5C2V - chains D and F of the 6 polymer chains in the assembly; structure by X-ray diffraction, 2.70 A resolution.

Chain D:
Name: Hydrazine synthase alpha subunit
Source organism: Candidatus Kuenenia stuttgartiensis
UniProt: Q1Q0T2 (Q1Q0T2_9BACT); numbering as in UniProt (aligned over 28-809)
Amino-acid sequence (782 residues; numbered 28 to 809; the number before each row is that of its first residue):
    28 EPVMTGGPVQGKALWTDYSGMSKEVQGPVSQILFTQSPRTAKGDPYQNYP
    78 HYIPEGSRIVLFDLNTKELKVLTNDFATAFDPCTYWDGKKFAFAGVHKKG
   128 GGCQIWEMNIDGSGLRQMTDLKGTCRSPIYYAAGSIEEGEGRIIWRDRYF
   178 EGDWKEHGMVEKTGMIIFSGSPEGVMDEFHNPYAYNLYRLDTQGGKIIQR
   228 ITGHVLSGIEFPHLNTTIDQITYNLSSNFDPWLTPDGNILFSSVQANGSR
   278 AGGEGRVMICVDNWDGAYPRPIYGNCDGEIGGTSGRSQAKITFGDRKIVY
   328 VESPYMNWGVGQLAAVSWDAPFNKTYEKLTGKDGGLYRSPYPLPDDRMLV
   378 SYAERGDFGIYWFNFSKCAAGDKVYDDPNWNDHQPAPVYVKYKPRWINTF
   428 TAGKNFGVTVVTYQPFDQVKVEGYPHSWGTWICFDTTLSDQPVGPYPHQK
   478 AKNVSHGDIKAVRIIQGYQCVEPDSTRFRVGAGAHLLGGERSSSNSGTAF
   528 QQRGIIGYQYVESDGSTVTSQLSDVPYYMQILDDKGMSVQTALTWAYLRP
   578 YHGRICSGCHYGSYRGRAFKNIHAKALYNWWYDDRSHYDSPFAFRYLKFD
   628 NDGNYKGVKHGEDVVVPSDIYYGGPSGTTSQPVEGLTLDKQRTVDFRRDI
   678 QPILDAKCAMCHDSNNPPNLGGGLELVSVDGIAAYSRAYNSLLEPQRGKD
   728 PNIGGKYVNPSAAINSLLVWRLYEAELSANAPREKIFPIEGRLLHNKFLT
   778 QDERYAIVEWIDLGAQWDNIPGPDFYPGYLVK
Unresolved in the structure: 175-177, 643-650, 809
Covalently attached groups: heme c (HEC) linked to Cys-583, Cys-586, Cys-685, Cys-688
Curated features (UniProtKB/Swiss-Prot):
  - binding site (Zn(2+)): Cys-303, His-587
  - binding site (heme): Cys-583, Cys-586, Tyr-591, Cys-685, Cys-688, His-689, His-772
From the paper describing this entry:
  - binding site for heme c: Met-556, Ala-569, Thr-571
  - post-translational modification sites: Met-556

Chain F:
Name: Hydrazine synthase gamma subunit
Source organism: Candidatus Kuenenia stuttgartiensis
UniProt: Q1Q0T3 (Q1Q0T3_9BACT); residue numbers follow UniProt; this construct covers 40-353
Amino-acid sequence (314 residues; numbered 40 to 353; the number before each row is that of its first residue):
    40 GQPRVISTIQTGATWEPLGREEPLTVPEVHFRVKHSPFKSELVRYGQFQF
    90 NDAAWSLQGSYSCASCHYERGQTTGLIWDLGDEGWGSWKNTKYIRGGRYL
   140 PPFRHEGFTGHPDEIVGATSSLDRVCGRDPGFVFRSENFSPMRLEALICY
   190 IRALEFTGSPFRNADGSLTEAQKRGQKIFEDPKVGCLECHPGDPMDPRAL
   240 FSDAQTHDVGTGRVGVNGFRSTPGKVFNISALEAGEDPYGVESNTPIIGL
   290 DLVKEFDTPTLRDIYASGTYFHDGGARTLMDTINNTVNDKDMHGRTSHLK
   340 QQELQDLVEYLKAL
Covalently attached groups: heme c (HEC) linked to Cys-102, Cys-105, Cys-165, Cys-225, Cys-228
Curated features (UniProtKB/Swiss-Prot):
  - binding site (heme c): Cys-102, Cys-105, His-106, Cys-165, Cys-225, Cys-228, His-229, His-332
  - binding site (Ca(2+)): Asp-118, Leu-119, Glu-122, Gly-123, Ser-126, Asn-129, Leu-139, Pro-141, Asp-296, Ser-306, Gly-307, Thr-308
From the paper describing this entry:
  - binding site for heme c: Cys-102, Cys-105, Cys-165, Asp-168
  - catalytic residues: Asp-168 (proposed by the authors, not directly observed)

Chain D / chain F interface:
Residue-residue contacts (100; chain D residue first):
  Met-31(D) / Gln-97(F)
  Thr-32(D) / Ala-93(F)
  Pro-35(D) / Glu-55(F)
  Val-36(D) / Glu-55(F)
  Gln-37(D) / Val-44(F)
  Gln-37(D) / Ile-45(F)
  Gln-37(D) / Ser-46(F)
  Gln-37(D) / Thr-47(F)  hydrogen bond
  Trp-42(D) / Leu-57(F)  hydrogen bond (side chain-backbone)
  Trp-42(D) / Gly-58(F)
  Trp-42(D) / Arg-59(F)
  Trp-42(D) / Gln-88(F)
  Trp-42(D) / Arg-182(F)
  Thr-43(D) / Ala-93(F)
  Thr-43(D) / Trp-94(F)
  Gly-161(D) / Glu-61(F)
  Ile-163(D) / Arg-59(F)
  Ile-163(D) / Glu-60(F)
  Ile-163(D) / Glu-61(F)  hydrogen bond (backbone-side chain)
  Ile-163(D) / Pro-62(F)
  Ile-163(D) / Glu-176(F)
  Glu-164(D) / Glu-60(F)
  Glu-164(D) / Glu-61(F)  hydrogen bond (backbone-side chain)
  Arg-169(D) / Glu-67(F)  salt bridge
  Arg-169(D) / Phe-70(F)
  Ile-171(D) / Pro-66(F)
  Ile-171(D) / Glu-67(F)
  Ile-171(D) / Phe-70(F)  hydrophobic
  Trp-181(D) / His-69(F)
  Trp-181(D) / Phe-70(F)
  Trp-181(D) / Arg-163(F)
  Glu-183(D) / Phe-70(F)
  Lys-189(D) / Glu-61(F)  salt bridge
  Arg-227(D) / Glu-61(F)  salt bridge
  Arg-227(D) / Thr-64(F)
  Arg-227(D) / Glu-67(F)  salt bridge
  Ile-228(D) / Pro-66(F)
  Asp-263(D) / Leu-96(F)
  Asp-263(D) / Gln-97(F)
  Arg-297(D) / Gln-97(F)
  Tyr-419(D) / Arg-59(F)  hydrogen bond
  Lys-420(D) / Arg-59(F)  hydrogen bond (backbone-side chain)
  Pro-421(D) / Arg-59(F)  hydrogen bond (backbone-side chain)
  Arg-422(D) / Arg-59(F)
  Arg-422(D) / Ala-93(F)  hydrogen bond (side chain-backbone)
  Arg-422(D) / Trp-94(F)  hydrogen bond (side chain-backbone)
  Arg-422(D) / Ser-95(F)  hydrogen bond (side chain-backbone)
  Arg-422(D) / Leu-96(F)
  Arg-422(D) / Ser-175(F)
  Arg-422(D) / Glu-176(F)
  Trp-423(D) / Pro-62(F)
  Trp-423(D) / Glu-176(F)
  Ile-424(D) / Leu-96(F)  hydrophobic
  Asn-425(D) / Val-65(F)
  Asn-425(D) / Gly-170(F)
  Asn-425(D) / Ser-175(F)  hydrogen bond (side chain-backbone)
  Asn-425(D) / Asn-177(F)  hydrogen bond
  Phe-427(D) / Phe-171(F)  hydrophobic
  Phe-427(D) / Arg-174(F)
  Val-437(D) / Gly-120(F)
  Val-437(D) / Asp-121(F)
  Val-437(D) / Arg-167(F)  hydrogen bond (backbone-side chain)
  Val-437(D) / Phe-171(F)
  Val-438(D) / Asp-121(F)
  Val-438(D) / Asp-152(F)
  Val-438(D) / Arg-167(F)  hydrogen bond (backbone-side chain)
  Thr-439(D) / His-69(F)  hydrogen bond (backbone-side chain)
  Thr-439(D) / Asp-152(F)
  Tyr-440(D) / Val-65(F)  hydrophobic
  Tyr-440(D) / Pro-66(F)
  Tyr-440(D) / His-69(F)
  Asn-598(D) / Val-280(F)
  His-600(D) / Pro-277(F)
  His-600(D) / Tyr-278(F)  hydrogen bond (side chain-backbone)
  His-600(D) / Gly-279(F)
  Lys-602(D) / Tyr-278(F)
  Leu-604(D) / Asp-118(F)
  Leu-604(D) / Trp-124(F)
  Leu-604(D) / Gly-125(F)
  Tyr-605(D) / Gly-125(F)
  Tyr-605(D) / Trp-127(F)  hydrogen bond
  Tyr-605(D) / Thr-261(F)  hydrogen bond (backbone-side chain)
  Tyr-605(D) / Tyr-278(F)  hydrophobic
  Tyr-605(D) / Ile-287(F)
  Tyr-605(D) / Leu-289(F)
  Asn-606(D) / Thr-261(F)
  Trp-607(D) / Trp-124(F)
  Trp-608(D) / Gly-120(F)
  Trp-608(D) / Asp-121(F)
  Trp-608(D) / Gly-123(F)
  Trp-608(D) / Trp-124(F)  hydrogen bond (backbone-backbone)
  Tyr-609(D) / Arg-259(F)
  Tyr-609(D) / Ser-260(F)
  Tyr-609(D) / Thr-261(F)
  Tyr-609(D) / Leu-289(F)  hydrophobic
  Tyr-609(D) / Leu-291(F)
  Asp-610(D) / Arg-259(F)  salt bridge
  Asp-611(D) / Arg-259(F)  salt bridge
  Asp-611(D) / Leu-291(F)
  Arg-612(D) / Arg-259(F)
Other interface residues (no listed pair), chain D (49 interface residues in all): Leu-41, Ser-162, Thr-229, Asn-265, Ala-601, Tyr-615
Other interface residues (no listed pair), chain F (57 interface residues in all): Pro-56, Leu-63, Phe-87, Asp-91, Ile-154, Val-155, Gly-288

Summary:
49 residues of chain D face 57 of chain F across their interface, with 19 hydrogen bonds and 6 salt bridges.
Among the polar pairs are Arg-169(D)/Glu-67(F), Lys-189(D)/Glu-61(F) and Arg-227(D)/Glu-61(F). The paper
reports the catalytic residue Asp-168(F); a binding site for heme c at Met-556(D), Ala-569(D) and Cys-102(F)
among others.
Chain D is Hydrazine synthase alpha subunit and chain F is Hydrazine synthase gamma subunit, both from
Candidatus Kuenenia stuttgartiensis; the structure, Kuenenia stuttgartiensis Hydrazine Synthase, was
determined by X-ray diffraction (same publication as 5C2W).
